2JA5 - chains B and C of the 14 polymer chains in the assembly; structure by X-ray diffraction, 3.80 A resolution.

== Chain B ==
Molecule: DNA-directed RNA polymerase II subunit RPB2
Source organism: Saccharomyces cerevisiae
Notes: EC 2.7.7.6
UniProt: P08518 (RPB2_YEAST); numbering as in UniProt (aligned over 1-1224)
Chain sequence (1224 residues; each row starts with the number of its first residue):
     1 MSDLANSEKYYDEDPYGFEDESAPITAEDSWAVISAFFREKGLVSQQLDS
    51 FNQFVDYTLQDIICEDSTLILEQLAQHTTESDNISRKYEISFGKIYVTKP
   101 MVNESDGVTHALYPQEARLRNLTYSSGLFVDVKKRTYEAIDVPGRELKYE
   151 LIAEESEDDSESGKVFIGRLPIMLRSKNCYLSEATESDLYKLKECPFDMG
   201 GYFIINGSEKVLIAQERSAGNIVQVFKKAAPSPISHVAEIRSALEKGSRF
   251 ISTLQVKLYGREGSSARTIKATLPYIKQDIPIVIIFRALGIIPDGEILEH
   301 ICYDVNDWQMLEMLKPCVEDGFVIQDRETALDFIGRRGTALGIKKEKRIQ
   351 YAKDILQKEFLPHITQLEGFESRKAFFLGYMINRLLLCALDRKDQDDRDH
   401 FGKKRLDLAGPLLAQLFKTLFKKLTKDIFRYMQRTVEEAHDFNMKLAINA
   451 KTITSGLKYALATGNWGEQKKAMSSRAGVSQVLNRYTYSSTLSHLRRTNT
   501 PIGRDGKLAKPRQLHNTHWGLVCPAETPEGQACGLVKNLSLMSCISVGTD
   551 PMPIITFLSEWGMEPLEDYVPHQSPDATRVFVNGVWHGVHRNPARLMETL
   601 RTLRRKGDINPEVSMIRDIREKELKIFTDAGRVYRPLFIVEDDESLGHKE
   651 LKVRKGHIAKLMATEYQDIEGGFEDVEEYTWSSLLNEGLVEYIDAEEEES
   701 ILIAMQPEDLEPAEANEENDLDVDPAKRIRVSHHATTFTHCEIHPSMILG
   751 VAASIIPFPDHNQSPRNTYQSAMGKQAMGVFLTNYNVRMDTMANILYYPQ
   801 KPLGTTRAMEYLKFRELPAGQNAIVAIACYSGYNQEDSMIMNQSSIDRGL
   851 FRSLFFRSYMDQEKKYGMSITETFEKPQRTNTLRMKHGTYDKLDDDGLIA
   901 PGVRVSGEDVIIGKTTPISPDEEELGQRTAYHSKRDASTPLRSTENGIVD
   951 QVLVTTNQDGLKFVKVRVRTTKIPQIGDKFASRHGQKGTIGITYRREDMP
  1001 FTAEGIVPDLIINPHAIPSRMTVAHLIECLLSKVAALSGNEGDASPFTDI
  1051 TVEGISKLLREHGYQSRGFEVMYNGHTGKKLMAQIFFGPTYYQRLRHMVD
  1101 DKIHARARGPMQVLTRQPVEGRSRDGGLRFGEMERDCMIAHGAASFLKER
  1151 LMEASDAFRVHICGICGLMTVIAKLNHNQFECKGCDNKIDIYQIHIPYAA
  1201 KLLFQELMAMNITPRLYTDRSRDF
Disordered / not traced: 1-17, 71-89, 134-163, 438-445, 503-509, 669-677, 716-721, 920-932
Metal / ion sites: Zn2+: C1163, C1166, C1182, C1185

== Chain C ==
Molecule: DNA-directed RNA polymerase II subunit RPB3
Source organism: Saccharomyces cerevisiae
UniProt: P16370 (RPB3_YEAST); numbering as in UniProt (aligned over 1-318)
Chain sequence (318 residues; numbered 1 to 318; the number before each row is that of its first residue):
     1 MSEEGPQVKIREASKDNVDFILSNVDLAMANSLRRVMIAEIPTLAIDSVE
    51 VETNTTVLADEFIAHRLGLIPLQSMDIEQLEYSRDCFCEDHCDKCSVVLT
   101 LQAFGESESTTNVYSKDLVIVSNLMGRNIGHPIIQDKEGNGVLICKLRKG
   151 QELKLTCVAKKGIAKEHAKWGPAAAIEFEYDPWNKLKHTDYWYEQDSAKE
   201 WPQSKNCEYEDPPNEGDPFDYKAQADTFYMNVESVGSIPVDQVVVRGIDT
   251 LQKKVASILLALTQMDQDKVNFASGDNNTASNMLGSNEDVMMTGAEQDPY
   301 SNASQMGNTGSGGYDNAW
Disordered / not traced: 1, 269-318
UniProt features mapped onto this chain:
  - binding site (Zn(2+)): C86, C88, C92, C95
  - modified residue: S2 (N-acetylserine)
  - natural variant: A30 (A30D: In mutant RPB3-1)
  - mutagenesis: K9 (K9E: Transcript termination readthrough)
Metal / ion sites: Zn2+: C86, C88, C92, C95

== Interface between chain B and chain C ==
Residue-residue contacts - 75 pairs, chain B then chain C:
  Y797(B) with E61(C); F62(C), hydrophobic
  Y798(B) with F62(C), hydrophobic; R66(C), hydrogen bond
  D847(B) with H65(C), hydrogen bond (backbone-side chain); H167(C); A168(C)
  R848(B) with H65(C); L69(C); A168(C)
  G849(B) with H65(C)
  R969(B) with A59(C); D60(C), salt bridge; E61(C), salt bridge
  T970(B) with E61(C)
  T971(B) with E61(C), hydrogen bond
  R995(B) with K165(C)
  R996(B) with R34(C), hydrogen bond (backbone-side chain); I38(C); A173(C); A174(C); A175(C); I176(C)
  E997(B) with R34(C); R35(C), hydrogen bond (backbone-side chain); A39(C)
  D998(B) with R35(C), salt bridge
  F1001(B) with R34(C); F178(C), hydrophobic
  A1003(B) with E177(C); F178(C), hydrogen bond (backbone-backbone); E179(C)
  E1004(B) with E177(C)
  G1005(B) with I176(C)
  R1060(B) with K199(C); P202(C)
  G1063(B) with P202(C)
  Q1065(B) with E200(C); W201(C)
  R1067(B) with W192(C); E194(C), salt bridge
  F1069(B) with W192(C); W201(C)
  E1070(B) with W201(C)
  Y1073(B) with F178(C); E179(C); Y180(C), hydrophobic
  G1075(B) with N31(C), hydrogen bond (backbone-side chain); R34(C); R35(C), hydrogen bond (backbone-side chain)
  H1076(B) with N31(C), hydrogen bond (backbone-side chain)
  T1077(B) with N31(C), hydrogen bond (backbone-side chain)
  G1078(B) with L27(C); N31(C); F178(C); Y180(C)
  K1079(B) with L27(C); Y180(C); H188(C)
  K1080(B) with Y180(C), hydrogen bond (side chain-backbone); D181(C), salt bridge; N184(C); H188(C); T189(C)
  L1081(B) with H188(C); T189(C)
  M1082(B) with K187(C); H188(C); T189(C), hydrogen bond (side chain-backbone); D190(C), hydrogen bond (backbone-backbone)
  Q1084(B) with T189(C); D190(C); Y191(C), hydrogen bond (side chain-backbone); W192(C); W201(C)
Interface residues without a listed pair, chain B (39 interface residues in all): Y785, N786, S844, R852, M999, Y1064, V1071
Interface residues without a listed pair, chain C (40 interface residues in all): A28, V57, A164

== Overview ==
Chain B and chain C form an interface of 39 and 40 residues respectively; the contacts include 14 hydrogen
bonds and 5 salt bridges. Polar pairs include R969(B)-D60(C), R969(B)-E61(C) and D998(B)-R35(C). UniProt lists
4 Zn2+-binding residues and one mutagenesis site on chain C.
Chain B is DNA-directed RNA polymerase II subunit RPB2 and chain C is DNA-directed RNA polymerase II subunit
RPB3, both from Saccharomyces cerevisiae; the structure, CPD lesion containing RNA Polymerase II elongation
complex A, was determined by X-ray diffraction (same publication as 2JA6, 2JA7 and 2JA8).
